Entry 2VK4 (X-ray diffraction, 1.95 A resolution); this record covers chains A and B.

== Chain A (and B) ==
Molecule: Pyruvate decarboxylase
From: Kluyveromyces lactis
Notes: EC 4.1.1.1; chain B of this document is another copy of the same molecule, construct and numbering; everything in this record applies to it too
UniProtKB: Q12629 (PDC1_KLULA); residues 1-563 here = UniProt positions 1-563
Chain sequence (563 residues; each row starts with the number of its first residue):
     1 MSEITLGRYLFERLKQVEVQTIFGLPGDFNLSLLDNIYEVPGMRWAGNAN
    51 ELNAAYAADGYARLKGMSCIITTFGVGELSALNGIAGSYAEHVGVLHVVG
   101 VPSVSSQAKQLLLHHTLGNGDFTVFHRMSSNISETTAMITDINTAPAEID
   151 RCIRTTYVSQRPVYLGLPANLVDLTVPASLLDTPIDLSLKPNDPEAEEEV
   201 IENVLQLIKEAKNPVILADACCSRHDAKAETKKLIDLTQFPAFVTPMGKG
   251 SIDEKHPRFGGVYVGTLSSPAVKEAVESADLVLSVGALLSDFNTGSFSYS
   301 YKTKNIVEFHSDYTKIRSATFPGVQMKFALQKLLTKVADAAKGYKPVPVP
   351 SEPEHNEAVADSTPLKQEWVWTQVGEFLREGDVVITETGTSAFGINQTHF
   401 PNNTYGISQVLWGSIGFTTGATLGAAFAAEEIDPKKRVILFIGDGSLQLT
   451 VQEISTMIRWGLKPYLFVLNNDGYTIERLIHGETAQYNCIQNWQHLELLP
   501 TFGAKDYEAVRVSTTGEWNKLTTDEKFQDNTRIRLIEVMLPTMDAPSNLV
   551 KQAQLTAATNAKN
Unresolved in the structure: 1, 105-106 (chain B: 1, 109-111, 562-563)
UniProt features mapped onto this chain:
  - binding site (pyruvate): D28, H115, E477
  - binding site (thiamine diphosphate): T390, G413 to I415, G445, S446, N471 to I476
  - binding site (Mg(2+)): D444, N471, G473
Bound ions: Mg2+: D444, N471, G473 (together with thiamine diphosphate)
Ligand contacts:
  - thiamine diphosphate (TPP), molecule 1: P26, G27, E51, T73, V76, S80
  - thiamine diphosphate (TPP), molecule 2: T388, G389, T390, S391, G413, S414, I415, G443, D444, G445, S446, L449, N471, G473, Y474, T475, I476, E477

== Interface between chain A and chain B ==
Pairs across the interface (141; chain A residue first):
  L25(A) with L449(B), hydrophobic; Y474(B)
  P26(A) with Y474(B), hydrophobic; E477(B); Y487(B)
  G27(A) with E477(B)
  D28(A) with G295(B), hydrogen bond (side chain-backbone)
  L31(A) with E477(B); H481(B); Y487(B)
  S32(A) with H481(B)
  L34(A) with Y487(B), hydrophobic
  D35(A) with H481(B), salt bridge; Y487(B), hydrogen bond
  Y38(A) with Q486(B), hydrogen bond; Y487(B), hydrogen bond (side chain-backbone)
  W45(A) with Q486(B), hydrogen bond (backbone-side chain); Y487(B)
  A49(A) with Q448(B); L449(B), hydrogen bond (backbone-backbone)
  N50(A) with L449(B), hydrogen bond (side chain-backbone)
  E51(A) with L449(B)
  V76(A) with N83(B), hydrogen bond (backbone-side chain); W412(B); G413(B); S414(B)
  L79(A) with N83(B); A86(B), hydrophobic
  S80(A) with N83(B), hydrogen bond
  N83(A) with V76(B); S80(B), hydrogen bond
  A86(A) with L79(B), hydrophobic; L117(B)
  Y89(A) with L117(B), hydrophobic
  A90(A) with T116(B)
  L113(A) with F292(B); N293(B), hydrogen bond (backbone-backbone)
  H114(A) with N293(B); T294(B)
  T116(A) with L411(B)
  L117(A) with A86(B); Y89(B); A90(B); R161(B)
  G118(A) with R161(B), hydrogen bond (backbone-side chain)
  N119(A) with Y89(B)
  V124(A) with N131(B)
  F125(A) with W412(B), hydrophobic
  R127(A) with N131(B), hydrogen bond
  M128(A) with M128(B); N131(B)
  N131(A) with L117(B); V124(B); R127(B), hydrogen bond; M128(B)
  I132(A) with L117(B), hydrophobic
  L288(A) with L113(B)
  D291(A) with L113(B)
  F292(A) with L113(B), hydrophobic
  T294(A) with H114(B)
  V410(A) with H114(B), hydrogen bond (backbone-side chain)
  L411(A) with L113(B); H114(B); H115(B), hydrogen bond (backbone-backbone); T116(B)
  W412(A) with V76(B); H115(B); T116(B); L117(B), hydrophobic; F125(B), hydrophobic
  G413(A) with H114(B); H115(B)
  S414(A) with V76(B)
  Q448(A) with A49(B); Q452(B), hydrogen bond (backbone-side chain)
  L449(A) with L25(B), hydrophobic; A49(B), hydrogen bond (backbone-backbone); N50(B), hydrogen bond (backbone-side chain); E51(B); Q452(B), hydrogen bond (backbone-side chain)
  T450(A) with Q452(B)
  Q452(A) with Q448(B), hydrogen bond (side chain-backbone); L449(B), hydrogen bond (side chain-backbone); T450(B); V451(B); Q452(B), hydrogen bond; W493(B)
  S455(A) with Q491(B); W493(B), hydrogen bond
  I458(A) with Q491(B)
  R459(A) with Q486(B); C489(B), hydrogen bond (side chain-backbone); Q491(B)
  W460(A) with Q486(B)
  Y474(A) with L25(B); P26(B), hydrophobic
  E477(A) with P26(B); G27(B); L31(B)
  H481(A) with L31(B); S32(B); D35(B), salt bridge
  Q486(A) with Y38(B), hydrogen bond; W45(B), hydrogen bond (side chain-backbone); R459(B); W460(B)
  Y487(A) with P26(B); L31(B), hydrogen bond (side chain-backbone); L34(B), hydrophobic; D35(B), hydrogen bond; Y38(B), hydrogen bond (backbone-side chain); W45(B)
  C489(A) with R459(B)
  Q491(A) with S455(B); I458(B); R459(B); F502(B), hydrogen bond (side chain-backbone); G503(B)
  N492(A) with F502(B); G503(B)
  W493(A) with Q452(B); S455(B), hydrogen bond; T501(B); F502(B)
  Q494(A) with P500(B); T501(B), hydrogen bond (backbone-backbone)
  E497(A) with T501(B)
  L498(A) with T501(B)
  P500(A) with Q494(B)
  T501(A) with W493(B); Q494(B), hydrogen bond (backbone-backbone); E497(B); L498(B); T501(B), hydrogen bond
  F502(A) with Q491(B), hydrogen bond (backbone-side chain); N492(B); W493(B)
  G503(A) with Q491(B); N492(B)
  N563(A) with S103(B), hydrogen bond; S106(B)
Other interface residues (no listed pair), chain A (80 interface residues in all): A46, N48, L52, G75, L82, Q110, R161, L289, S290, N293, V451, I480, N488, I490
Other interface residues (no listed pair), chain B (77 interface residues in all): D28, A46, N48, L52, Y56, G75, L82, L112, I132, L289, D291, I490

== Overview ==
80 residues of chain A face 77 of chain B across their interface, with 37 hydrogen bonds and 2 salt bridges.
Among the polar pairs are D35(A)-H481(B), D28(A)-G295(B) and D35(A)-Y487(B). Bound to chain A: thiamine
diphosphate.
Chain A and chain B are both Pyruvate decarboxylase (Kluyveromyces lactis); the structure, Crystal structure
of pyruvate decarboxylase from Kluyveromyces lactis, was determined by X-ray diffraction (same publication as
2W93).
